PDB entry 1S3Q | X-ray diffraction, 2.10 A resolution | chains G and L of the 12 polymer chains in the assembly

[Chain G (and L)]
Name: ferritin
Source organism: Archaeoglobus fulgidus
Notes: chain L of this document is another copy of the same molecule, construct and numbering; everything in this record applies to it too
UniProt: O29424 (O29424_ARCFU); residues 1-173 here = UniProt positions 1-173
Chain sequence (173 residues; each row starts with the number of its first residue):
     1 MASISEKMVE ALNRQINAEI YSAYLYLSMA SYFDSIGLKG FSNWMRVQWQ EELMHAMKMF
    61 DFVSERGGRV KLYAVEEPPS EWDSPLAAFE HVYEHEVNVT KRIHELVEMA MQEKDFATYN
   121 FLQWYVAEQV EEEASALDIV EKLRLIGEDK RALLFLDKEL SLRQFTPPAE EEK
Not modelled in the structure: 1, 165-173 (chain L: 1-2, 165-173)
Sequence notes: modified residue (1, 8, 29, 45, 54, 57, 59, 109, 111)
Modified / non-standard residues: Mse1 (selenomethionine); Mse8, Mse29, Mse45, Mse54, Mse57, Mse59, Mse109, Mse111 (selenomethionine; parent Met)
Metal / ion sites: Zn2+ site 1: Glu19, Glu52, His55; Zn2+ site 2: Glu52, Glu96, Glu132

[Chain G / chain L interface]
Pairs across the interface (13):
  Lys142(G) - Gly37(L)
  Lys142(G) - Leu154(L)
  Leu145(G) - Lys150(L)  hydrogen bond (backbone-side chain)
  Ile146(G) - Lys150(L)  hydrogen bond (backbone-side chain)
  Gly147(G) - Lys150(L)
  Asp149(G) - Lys150(L)
  Asp149(G) - Arg151(L)
  Arg151(G) - Asp149(L)  salt bridge
  Arg151(G) - Arg151(L)
  Ala152(G) - Arg151(L)
  Phe155(G) - Leu154(L)
  Phe155(G) - Phe155(L)  hydrophobic
  Glu159(G) - Lys158(L)  salt bridge
Interface residues without a listed pair, chain G (11 interface residues in all): Glu141, Glu148
Interface residues without a listed pair, chain L (10 interface residues in all): Ser35, Ile36, Asp157

[Overview]
11 residues of chain G face 10 of chain L across their interface, with 2 hydrogen bonds and 2 salt bridges.
Polar pairs include Arg151(G)-Asp149(L), Glu159(G)-Lys158(L) and Leu145(G)-Lys150(L). Glu19(G), Glu52(G) and
His55(G) form the Zn2+ site 1. Glu52(G), Glu96(G) and Glu132(G) coordinate Zn2+ site 2.
Chain G and chain L are both ferritin (Archaeoglobus fulgidus); the structure, Crystal structures of a novel
open pore ferritin from the hyperthermophilic Archaeon Archaeoglobus fulgidus, was determined by X-ray
diffraction, deposited together with 1SQ3.
